8HCM - chains A and C of the 3 polymer chains in the assembly; structure by X-ray diffraction, 2.59 A resolution.

# Chain A
Protein: Interferon regulatory factor
Organism: Danio rerio
Reference sequence: Q1RLP9 (Q1RLP9_DANRE); residues 3-108 here correspond to UniProt positions 7-112 (UniProt number = residue number + 4)
Chain sequence (108 residues; each row starts with the number of its first residue):
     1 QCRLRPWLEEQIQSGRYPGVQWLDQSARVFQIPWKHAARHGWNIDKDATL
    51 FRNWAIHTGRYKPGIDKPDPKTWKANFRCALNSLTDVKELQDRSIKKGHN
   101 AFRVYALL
Unresolved in the structure: 93-100
Differences from the reference sequence: expression tag (1-2)

# Chain C
Molecule: 14-nt DNA strand
Sequence (14 nucleotides; numbered 1 to 14; the number before each row is that of its first residue):
     1 GCTTTCACTTTCTA

# Chain A / chain C interface
Contacting residue pairs - 21 pairs, chain A then chain C:
  Arg3(A) with DG1(C), phosphate contact; DC2(C), salt bridge to the phosphate
  Leu4(A) with DC2(C), hydrogen bond to the phosphate
  His36(A) with DT11(C), hydrogen bond to the sugar; DC12(C), phosphate contact
  Ala38(A) with DT13(C), phosphate contact
  Arg39(A) with DC12(C), salt bridge to the phosphate; DT13(C), phosphate contact
  His40(A) with DT13(C), phosphate contact
  Trp54(A) with DT3(C), hydrogen bond to the phosphate
  Thr58(A) with DT3(C), phosphate contact
  Arg60(A) with DT3(C), hydrogen bond to the phosphate; DT4(C), salt bridge to the phosphate
  Asn76(A) with DT3(C), sugar contact; DT4(C), hydrogen bond to the phosphate
  Cys79(A) with DT3(C), base contact; DT4(C), base contact
  Ala80(A) with DC2(C), sugar contact; DT3(C), phosphate contact
  Ser83(A) with DC2(C), base contact
  Leu84(A) with DC2(C), phosphate contact
Other interface residues (no listed pair), chain A (15 interface residues in all): Cys2

# Overview
The interface between chain A and chain C involves 15 residues on one side and 7 on the other, with 5 hydrogen
bonds and 3 salt bridges. Polar pairs include His36(A)-DT11(C), Leu4(A)-DC2(C) and Trp54(A)-DT3(C).
Chain A is Interferon regulatory factor (Danio rerio) and chain C is a 14-nt DNA strand; the structure,
zebrafish IRF-11 DBD complex with DNA, was determined by X-ray diffraction (same publication as 8HCL and
8HCS).
